PDB entry 3D7B | X-ray diffraction, 1.60 A resolution | chain A

[Chain A]
Molecule: Ribonuclease pancreatic
Source organism: Bos taurus
Notes: EC 3.1.27.5
UniProtKB: P61823 (RNAS1_BOVIN); residues 1-124 here correspond to UniProt positions 27-150 (UniProt number = residue number + 26)
Amino-acid sequence (124 residues; numbered 1 to 124; the number before each row is that of its first residue):
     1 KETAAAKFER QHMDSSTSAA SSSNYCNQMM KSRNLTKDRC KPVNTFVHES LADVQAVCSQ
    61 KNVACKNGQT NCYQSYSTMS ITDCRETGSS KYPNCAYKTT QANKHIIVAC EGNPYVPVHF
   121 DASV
Disulfides: C26-C84, C40-C95, C58-C110, C65-C72
Ligand contacts:
  - citrate anion (FLC), molecule 1: K7, Q11, K41, V118, H119
  - citrate anion (FLC), molecule 2: K7, R10, Q11, N34, L35, D38, R39, K41
  - U4S (1-(5-deoxy-5-pyrrolidin-1-yl-alpha-L-arabinofuranosyl)pyrimidine-2,4(1H,3H)-dione): Q11, H12, K41, V43, N44, T45, K66, D83, H119, F120, D121, A122, S123
Curated features (UniProtKB/Swiss-Prot):
  - active site: H12 (Proton acceptor), H119 (Proton donor)
  - binding site (substrate): K7, R10, K41 to T45, K66, R85
  - glycosylation: K1 (N-linked (Glc) (glycation) lysine), K7 (N-linked (Glc) (glycation) lysine), N34 (N-linked (GlcNAc...) asparagine), K37 (N-linked (Glc) (glycation) lysine), K41 (N-linked (Glc) (glycation) lysine)

[Overview]
Ligands of chain A: citrate anion and compound U4S. From UniProt: active-site residues H12 and H119 and 9
substrate-binding residues.
Chain A is Ribonuclease pancreatic (Bos taurus); the structure, The Ribonuclease A-
5'-Deoxy-5'-N-pyrrolidinouridine complex, was determined by X-ray diffraction together with 3D6O, 3D6P, 3D6Q,
3D8Y and 3D8Z from the same study.
